PDB entry 7EF1 | X-ray diffraction, 1.90 A resolution | chains A and P

Chain A:
Molecule: HB transcription factor
Source organism: Zea mays
UniProt: B7ZYP9 (B7ZYP9_MAIZE); numbering as in UniProt (aligned over 125-281)
Chain sequence (157 residues; numbered 125 to 281; the number before each row is that of its first residue):
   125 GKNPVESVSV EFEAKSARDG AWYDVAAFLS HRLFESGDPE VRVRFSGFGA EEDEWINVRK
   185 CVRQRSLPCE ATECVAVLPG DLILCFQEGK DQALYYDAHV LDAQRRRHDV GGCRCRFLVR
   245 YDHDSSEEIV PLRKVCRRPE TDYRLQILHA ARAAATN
Not modelled in the structure: 125-130, 279-281
Differences from the reference sequence: engineered mutation Gly-235 (Arg in B7ZYP9)
Metal / ion sites: Zn2+: Cys-198, His-232, Cys-237, Cys-239

Chain P:
Molecule: Histone H3.2
UniProt: P69246 (H32_MAIZE); residues 1-10 here correspond to UniProt positions 2-11 (UniProt number = residue number + 1)
Chain sequence (10 residues; numbered 1 to 10; the number before each row is that of its first residue):
     1 ARTKQTARKS
Not modelled in the structure: 1
Modified / non-standard residues: Lys-9 (N-methyl-lysine; MLZ)
UniProt features mapped onto this chain:
  - modified residue: Lys-4 (N6,N6,N6-trimethyllysine), Lys-9 (N6,N6,N6-trimethyllysine), Ser-10 (Phosphoserine)

Interface between chain A and chain P:
Contacting residue pairs (36; chain A residue first):
  Glu-137(A) / Lys-4(P)  salt bridge
  Arg-142(A) / Lys-9(P)
  Arg-142(A) / Ser-10(P)
  Tyr-147(A) / Ala-7(P)  hydrophobic
  Tyr-147(A) / Lys-9(P)
  Asp-148(A) / Lys-4(P)  salt bridge
  Phe-169(A) / Lys-9(P)
  Phe-172(A) / Lys-9(P)
  Glu-176(A) / Lys-9(P)
  Arg-189(A) / Arg-2(P)  hydrogen bond (side chain-backbone)
  Arg-189(A) / Lys-4(P)
  Ser-190(A) / Lys-4(P)
  Pro-192(A) / Arg-2(P)  hydrogen bond (backbone-side chain)
  Pro-192(A) / Thr-3(P)
  Pro-192(A) / Lys-4(P)
  Cys-193(A) / Arg-2(P)
  Glu-194(A) / Arg-2(P)  salt bridge
  Glu-197(A) / Arg-2(P)  salt bridge
  Leu-208(A) / Lys-4(P)
  Phe-210(A) / Gln-5(P)
  Phe-210(A) / Thr-6(P)
  Gly-213(A) / Arg-8(P)  hydrogen bond (backbone-side chain)
  Lys-214(A) / Arg-8(P)  hydrogen bond (backbone-side chain)
  Asp-215(A) / Arg-8(P)  hydrogen bond (backbone-side chain)
  Asp-215(A) / Lys-9(P)
  Asp-215(A) / Ser-10(P)
  Gln-216(A) / Arg-8(P)
  Gln-216(A) / Ser-10(P)  hydrogen bond (side chain-backbone)
  Ala-217(A) / Ala-7(P)
  Ala-217(A) / Arg-8(P)  hydrogen bond (backbone-backbone)
  Leu-218(A) / Ala-7(P)  hydrophobic
  Leu-218(A) / Arg-8(P)
  Tyr-219(A) / Lys-4(P)
  Tyr-219(A) / Gln-5(P)  hydrogen bond (side chain-backbone)
  Arg-257(A) / Gln-5(P)  hydrogen bond (backbone-side chain)
  Arg-261(A) / Arg-2(P)
Also at the interface, not in a pair above, chain A (27 interface residues in all): Leu-191, Lys-258, Cys-260

Overview:
The interface between chain A and chain P involves 27 residues on one side and 9 on the other, with 9 hydrogen
bonds and 4 salt bridges. Among the polar pairs are Glu-137(A)/Lys-4(P), Asp-148(A)/Lys-4(P) and
Glu-194(A)/Arg-2(P). Cys-198(A), His-232(A), Cys-237(A) and Cys-239(A) coordinate Zn2+.
Chain A is HB transcription factor (Zea mays) and chain P is Histone H3.2; the structure, crystal structure of
maize SHH2 SAWADEE domain in complex with and H3K9me1 peptide, was determined by X-ray diffraction (same
publication as 7EEZ, 7EF0, 7EF2 and 7EF3).
